PDB entry 7FEI | electron microscopy, 3.91 A resolution | chains 1 and 4 of the 6 polymer chains in the assembly

Chain 1:
Molecule: Capsid protein VP0
Source organism: Foot-and-mouth disease virus - type A
Reference sequence: E7D639 (E7D639_9PICO); residue numbers follow UniProt; this construct covers 1-212
Chain sequence (212 residues; row label = number of the first residue in the row):
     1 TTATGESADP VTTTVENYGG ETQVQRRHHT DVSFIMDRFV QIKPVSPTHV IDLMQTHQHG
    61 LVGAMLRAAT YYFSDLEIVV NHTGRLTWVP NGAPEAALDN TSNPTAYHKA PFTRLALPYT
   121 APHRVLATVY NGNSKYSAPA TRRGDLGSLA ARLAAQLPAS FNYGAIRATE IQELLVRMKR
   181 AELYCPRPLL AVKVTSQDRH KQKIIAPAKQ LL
Unresolved in the structure: 137-152, 206-212
Construct notes: conflict Asn-133 (Thr in E7D639), Lys-193 (Glu in E7D639)

Chain 4:
Molecule: Capsid protein VP0
Source organism: Foot-and-mouth disease virus - type A
Reference sequence: P03309 (POLG_FMDVC); residues 1-85 here correspond to UniProt positions 202-286 (UniProt number = residue number + 201)
Chain sequence (85 residues; row label = number of the first residue in the row):
     1 GAGQSSPATG SQNQSGNTGS IINNYYMQQY QNSMDTQLGD NAISGGSNEG STDTTSSHTT
    61 NTQNNDWFSK LASSAFTGLF GALLA
Unresolved in the structure: 1-14, 40-64, 85
Construct notes: conflict Ser-57 (Thr258 in P03309)
Swiss-Prot annotation at these positions:
  - site: Ala-85 (Cleavage)
  - lipidation: Gly-1 (N-myristoyl glycine)

How chain 1 and chain 4 interact:
Contacting residue pairs (22; chain 1 residue first):
  Thr-1(1) with Gly-78(4); Phe-80(4), hydrogen bond (backbone-backbone)
  Thr-2(1) with Phe-80(4)
  Pro-10(1) with Leu-71(4), hydrophobic; Ala-75(4); Phe-76(4)
  Val-11(1) with Phe-76(4)
  Thr-12(1) with Ala-75(4); Phe-76(4); Thr-77(4)
  Glu-16(1) with Thr-77(4), hydrogen bond
  Asn-17(1) with Leu-79(4)
  Ser-33(1) with Gly-16(4)
  Phe-34(1) with Asn-17(4)
  Asp-37(1) with Gly-16(4); Asn-17(4), hydrogen bond (side chain-backbone)
  Asp-75(1) with Asn-32(4); Ser-33(4), hydrogen bond (side chain-backbone)
  Lys-179(1) with Asn-32(4)
  Arg-180(1) with Asn-32(4); Ser-33(4), hydrogen bond (side chain-backbone)
  Pro-186(1) with Phe-68(4)
Other interface residues (no listed pair), chain 1 (17 interface residues in all): Phe-73, Pro-118, Tyr-119
Other interface residues (no listed pair), chain 4 (17 interface residues in all): Ser-15, Thr-18, Gln-31, Asp-35, Ser-74

In short:
Chain 1 and chain 4 each contribute 17 residues to their interface, with 5 hydrogen bonds. Polar pairs include
Glu-16(1)/Thr-77(4), Asp-37(1)/Asn-17(4) and Asp-75(1)/Ser-33(4).
Chain 1 is Capsid protein VP0 and chain 4 is Capsid protein VP0, both from Foot-and-mouth disease virus - type
A; the structure, Complex of FMDV A/WH/CHA/09 and bovine neutralizing scFv antibody R55, was determined by
electron microscopy (same publication as 7FEJ).
